PDB entry 8WKI | electron microscopy, 3.30 A resolution | chains 7 and r of the 53 polymer chains in the assembly

== Chain 7 (and r) ==
Name: Flagellar basal-body rod protein FlgG
From: Salmonella enterica subsp. enterica serovar Typhimurium str. LT2
Notes: chain r of this document is another copy of the same molecule, construct and numbering; everything in this record applies to it too
UniProtKB: P0A1J3 (FLGG_SALTY); residues 1-260 here = UniProt positions 1-260
Amino-acid sequence (260 residues; row label = number of the first residue in the row):
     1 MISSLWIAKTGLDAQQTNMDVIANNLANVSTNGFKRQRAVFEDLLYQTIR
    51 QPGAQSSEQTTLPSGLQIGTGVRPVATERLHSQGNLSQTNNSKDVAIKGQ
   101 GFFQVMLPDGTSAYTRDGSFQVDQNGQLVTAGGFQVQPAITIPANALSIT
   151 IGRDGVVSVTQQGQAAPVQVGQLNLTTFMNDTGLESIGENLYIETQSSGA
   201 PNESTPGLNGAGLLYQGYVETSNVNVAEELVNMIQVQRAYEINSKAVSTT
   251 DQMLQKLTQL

== How chain 7 and chain r interact ==
Contacting residue pairs (14; chain 7 residue first):
  Ile49(7) with Asn90(r)
  Gln51(7) with Ser148(r), hydrogen bond; Thr150(r); Thr160(r)
  Ala54(7) with Thr150(r)
  Gln55(7) with Gly152(r); Gln169(r), hydrogen bond
  Ser56(7) with Gly152(r); Arg153(r), hydrogen bond (backbone-backbone); Asp154(r)
  Ser57(7) with Arg153(r); Asp154(r), hydrogen bond
  Glu58(7) with Asp154(r); Val156(r)
Interface residues without a listed pair, chain 7 (8 interface residues in all): Gly53
Interface residues without a listed pair, chain r (12 interface residues in all): Ser158, Pro167, Gln172

== In short ==
8 residues of chain 7 and 12 residues of chain r are in contact, with 4 hydrogen bonds. Polar pairs include
Gln51(7)-Ser148(r), Gln55(7)-Gln169(r) and Ser57(7)-Asp154(r).
Both chains are Flagellar basal-body rod protein FlgG (Salmonella enterica subsp. enterica serovar Typhimurium
str. LT2). Entry 8WKI (Cryo-EM structure of the distal rod-hook within the flagellar motor-hook complex in the
CW state) was determined by electron microscopy together with 8WHT, 8WIW, 8WK3, 8WK4, 8WKK, 8WKQ and 11
further entries from the same study.
